Entry 2IVV (X-ray diffraction, 2.25 A resolution); this record covers chain A.

Chain A:
Protein: Proto-oncogene tyrosine-protein kinase receptor ret precursor
From: Homo sapiens
Notes: EC 2.7.10.1; fragment: tyrosine kinase domain, residues 705-1013
UniProtKB: P07949 (RET_HUMAN); numbering as in UniProt (aligned over 705-1013)
Sequence (314 residues; each row starts with the number of its first residue):
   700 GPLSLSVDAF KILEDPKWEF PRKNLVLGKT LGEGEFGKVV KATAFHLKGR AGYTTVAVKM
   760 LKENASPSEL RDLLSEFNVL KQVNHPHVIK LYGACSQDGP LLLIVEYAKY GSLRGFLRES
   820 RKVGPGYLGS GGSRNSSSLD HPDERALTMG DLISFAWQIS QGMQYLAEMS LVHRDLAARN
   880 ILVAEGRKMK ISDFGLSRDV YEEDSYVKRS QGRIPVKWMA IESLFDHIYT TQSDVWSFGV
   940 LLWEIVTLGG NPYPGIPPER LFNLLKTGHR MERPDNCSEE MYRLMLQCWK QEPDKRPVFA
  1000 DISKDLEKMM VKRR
Unresolved in the structure: 712-715, 821-845, 1012-1013
Construct notes: conflict Ser869 (Lys in P07949)
Modified residues: Tyr905 (o-phosphotyrosine; PTR)
Curated features (UniProtKB/Swiss-Prot):
  - active site: Asp874 (Proton acceptor)
  - binding site (ATP): Leu730 to Val738, Lys758
  - binding site (semaxanib): Glu805 to Ala807
  - site: Asp707, Ala708 (Cleavage), Leu712, Glu713 (Breakpoint for translocation to form PCM1-RET)
  - modified residue (Phosphotyrosine): Tyr806, Tyr809, Tyr826, Tyr900, Tyr905, Tyr981
  - natural variant: Leu730 (L730I: Confers resistance to vandetanib, lenvatinib, cabozantinib and nintedanib inhibitors; L730V: Confers resistance to vandetanib, cabozantinib and nintedanib inhibitors), Glu732 (E732K: Confers resistance to cabozantinib inhibitor), Val738 (V738A: Confers resistance to vandetanib, lenvatinib, cabozantinib and nintedanib inhibitors), Glu762 (E762Q: In HSCR1), Ser765 (S765P: In HSCR1), Ser767 (S767R: In HSCR1), Glu768 (E768D: In MTC), Val778 (V778I: In a patient with renal agenesis; uncertain significance), Asn783 (N783S: In HSCR1), Leu790 (L790F: In MEN2A and MTC), Tyr791 (Y791F: In HSCR1, pheochromocytoma, MTC and MEN2A), Val804 (V804L: In MTC; V804M: In MTC), 24 further natural variant entries in UniProt
  - mutagenesis: Asp707 (D707N: Impaired cleavage by caspase-3 and loss of induced cell death), Glu734 (E734A: Enhanced protein autophosphorylation due to enhanced substrate presentation in trans), Lys758 (K758R/M: Loss of kinase activity. No effect on interaction with and dissociation from CBLC and CD2AP), Arg912 (R912A: Enhanced protein autophosphorylation due to enhanced substrate presentation in trans), Ile913 (I913A: Enhanced protein autophosphorylation due to enhanced substrate presentation in trans)
Ligand contacts: PP1 (1-ter-butyl-3-P-tolyl-1H-pyrazolo[3,4-d]pyrimidin-4-ylamine): Leu730, Gly731, Val738, Ala756, Lys758, Glu775, Leu779, Ile788, Leu802, Val804, Glu805, Tyr806, Ala807, Gly810, Ser811, Leu881, Ser891, Asp892
From the paper describing this entry:
  - binding site for formate: Arg873
  - binding site for PP1: Val804
  - mutagenesis - V804A, V804G: increased binding to PP1 (citing earlier work)
  - conformationally variable residues (order/disorder transition): Phe735
  - disease-associated variants - V804L, V804M: decreased binding to PP1 (citing earlier work)
  - post-translational modification sites: Tyr752, Tyr826, Tyr900, Tyr928, Tyr981
  - specificity-determining residues: Thr729, Glu734 (proposed by the authors, not directly observed)
  - disease-associated variants - W942C, F961L: decreased stability (proposed by the authors, not directly observed)
  - disease-associated variants - R873Q, F893L, G894S, R897Q, K907E: decreased catalytic activity (proposed by the authors, not directly observed)
  - disease-associated variants - E734K, S765P, S767R (proposed by the authors, not directly observed)
  - disease-associated variants - E762Q, R982C: unchanged stability (proposed by the authors, not directly observed)
  - disease-associated variants - P766S, E768D/A919P, L790F, Y791F, V804M/Y806C, R844L, A883F, S891A, M918T: increased signaling (citing earlier work)

Summary:
Bound to chain A: compound PP1. UniProt lists active-site residue Asp874, 10 ATP-binding residues, 3
semaxanib-binding residues and 6 mutagenesis sites. From the paper: a binding site for formate at Arg873;
P766S, E768D/A919P and L790F, among others, increase signaling; 22 substitutions were tested in all.
Chain A is Proto-oncogene tyrosine-protein kinase receptor ret precursor (Homo sapiens); the structure,
Crystal structure of phosphorylated RET tyrosine kinase domain complexed with the inhibitor PP1, was
determined by X-ray diffraction, deposited together with 2IVS, 2IVT and 2IVU.
